3HQU - chains A and S; structure by X-ray diffraction, 2.30 A resolution.

Chain A:
Name: Egl nine homolog 1
From: Homo sapiens
Notes: EC 1.14.11.-; fragment: PHD2 catalytic domain, residues 181-426
Reference sequence: Q9GZT9 (EGLN1_HUMAN); residue numbers follow UniProt; this construct covers 181-426
Chain sequence (246 residues; numbered 181 to 426; the number before each row is that of its first residue):
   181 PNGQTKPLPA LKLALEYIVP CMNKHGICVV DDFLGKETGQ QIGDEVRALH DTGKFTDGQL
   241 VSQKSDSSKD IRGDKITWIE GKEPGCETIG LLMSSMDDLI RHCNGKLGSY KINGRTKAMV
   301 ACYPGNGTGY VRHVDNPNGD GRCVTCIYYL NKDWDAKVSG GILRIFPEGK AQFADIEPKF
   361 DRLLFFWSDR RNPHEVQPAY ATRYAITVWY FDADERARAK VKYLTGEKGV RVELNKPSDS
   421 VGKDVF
Unresolved in the structure: 181-187, 403-426
Swiss-Prot annotation at these positions:
  - region: Val-241 to Ile-251 (Beta(2)beta(3) 'finger-like' loop)
  - binding site (Fe cation): His-313, Asp-315, His-374
  - binding site (2-oxoglutarate): Arg-383
  - modified residue (S-nitrosocysteine): Cys-201, Cys-208, Cys-302, Cys-323, Cys-326
  - natural variant: Pro-317 (P317R: In ECYT3), Arg-371 (R371H: In ECYT3)
  - mutagenesis: Cys-201 (C201A: Little change in enzyme activity), Cys-208 (C208A: Little change in enzyme activity), Arg-252 (R252A: Reduced C-terminal ODD domain (CODD) hydroxylation of HIF1A), Asp-254 (D254A/K: Reduced C-terminal ODD domain (CODD) hxdroxylation of HIF1A), Cys-266 (C266A: Little change in enzyme activity), Cys-283 (C283A: Little change in enzyme activity), Cys-302 (C302A: Slight increase in enzyme activity), Tyr-303 (Y303F: No effect), Cys-323 (C323A: Little change in enzyme activity), Cys-326 (C326A: Slight increase in enzyme activity), Arg-383 (R383A: Reduces enzyme activity by 95%)
Ion coordination: Fe2+: His-313, Asp-315, His-374 (together with UN9)
Residues lining bound ligands: UN9 (N-[(1-chloro-4-hydroxyisoquinolin-3-yl)carbonyl]glycine): Asp-254, Ile-256, Met-299, Tyr-303, Tyr-310, His-313, Asp-315, Ile-327, Tyr-329, Leu-343, His-374, Val-376, Arg-383, Ala-385, Trp-389

Chain S:
Name: Hypoxia-inducible factor 1 alpha
Notes: fragment: C-terminal degradation domain, residues 558-574
Reference sequence: Q16665 (HIF1A_HUMAN); residues 558-574 here = UniProt positions 558-574
Chain sequence (17 residues; numbered 558 to 574; the number before each row is that of its first residue):
   558 DLEMLAPYIP MDDDFQL
Unresolved in the structure: 558-567

Chain A / chain S interface:
Residue-residue contacts (20):
  Glu-260(A) with Phe-572(S)
  Asp-277(A) with Leu-574(S)
  Arg-281(A) with Leu-574(S)
  Asn-293(A) with Gln-573(S), hydrogen bond (backbone-side chain)
  Gly-294(A) with Asp-571(S); Phe-572(S)
  Arg-295(A) with Asp-570(S); Asp-571(S); Phe-572(S), hydrogen bond (backbone-backbone)
  Thr-296(A) with Asp-570(S)
  Lys-297(A) with Asp-570(S), salt bridge; Phe-572(S)
  Tyr-390(A) with Leu-574(S), hydrophobic
  Phe-391(A) with Asp-569(S); Asp-570(S); Asp-571(S)
  Arg-396(A) with Met-568(S); Asp-569(S), hydrogen bond (side chain-backbone); Asp-571(S), salt bridge
  Lys-400(A) with Met-568(S)
Other interface residues (no listed pair), chain A (14 interface residues in all): Ile-292, Arg-322

Overview:
14 residues of chain A face 7 of chain S across their interface, with 3 hydrogen bonds and 2 salt bridges.
Among the polar pairs are Lys-297(A)/Asp-570(S), Arg-396(A)/Asp-571(S) and Asn-293(A)/Gln-573(S). Chain A
binds compound UN9.
Here chain A is Egl nine homolog 1 (Homo sapiens) and chain S is Hypoxia-inducible factor 1 alpha. Entry 3HQU
(PHD2:Fe:UN9:partial HIF1-alpha substrate complex) was determined by X-ray diffraction, deposited together
with 3HQR.
